PDB entry 7YZ9 | X-ray diffraction, 1.97 A resolution | chains A and B

# Chain A
Protein: Adenylate cyclase
Organism: Mycobacterium tuberculosis H37Rv
Notes: EC 4.6.1.1
UniProt: P9WQ35 (CYA1_MYCTU); residues 7-233 here correspond to UniProt positions 203-429 (UniProt number = residue number + 196)
Sequence (254 residues; numbered -20 to 233; the number before each row is that of its first residue; numbers below 1 keep their minus sign (Met-20 is residue -20)):
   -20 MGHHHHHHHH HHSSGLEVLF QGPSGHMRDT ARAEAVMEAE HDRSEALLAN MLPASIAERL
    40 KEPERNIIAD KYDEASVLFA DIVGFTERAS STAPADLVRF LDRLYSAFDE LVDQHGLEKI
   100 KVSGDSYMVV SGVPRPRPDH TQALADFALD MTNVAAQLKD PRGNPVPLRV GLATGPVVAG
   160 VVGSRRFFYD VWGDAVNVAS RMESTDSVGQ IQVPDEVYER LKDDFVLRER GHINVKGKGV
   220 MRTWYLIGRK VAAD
Unresolved in the structure: -20 to 45, 211-218, 233
Sequence notes: initiating methionine (-20); expression tag (-19 to 6)
Metal / ion sites: Mn2+ site 1: Asp60, Ile61 (together with ONM); Mn2+ site 2: Asp60, Asp104 (together with ONM)
Small-molecule neighbours: ONM (3'-O-(N-methylanthraniloyl)-guanosine-5'-triphosphate): Asp60, Ile61, Val62, Gly63, Phe64, Thr65, Ala68, Ser69, Asp104, Arg148
Swiss-Prot annotation at these positions:
  - binding site (Mg(2+)): Asp60, Asp104

# Chain B
Protein: nanobody NB4
Organism: Vicugna pacos
Notes: antibody fragment or engineered binder
Sequence (128 residues; row label = number of the first residue in the row):
     4 MAQWQLVESG GGLVQAGGSL RLSCTASGII LSINSMGWYR QTAGNEREWV AFSTAGGSTT
    64 YADSVKGRFT ISRDNAKNTV YLQMNSLKPE DTAVYYCNTP AGRVGGTWGQ GTPVTVSSHH
   124 HHHHEPEA
Unresolved in the structure: 4-5, 123-131
Disulfide bonds: Cys27-Cys100

# Interface between chain A and chain B
Residue-residue contacts (29):
  Ala86(A) - Val107(B)  hydrophobic
  Glu89(A) - Tyr42(B)
  Glu89(A) - Trp52(B)
  Glu89(A) - Arg106(B)  salt bridge
  Leu90(A) - Pro103(B)  hydrophobic
  Asp92(A) - Trp52(B)
  Asp92(A) - Thr63(B)
  Gln93(A) - Tyr42(B)  hydrogen bond
  Gln93(A) - Trp52(B)
  Gln93(A) - Phe55(B)
  Gln93(A) - Thr63(B)  hydrogen bond (backbone-side chain)
  His94(A) - Ser38(B)
  His94(A) - Phe55(B)
  His94(A) - Thr57(B)
  Arg116(A) - Ser61(B)  hydrogen bond
  Asp118(A) - Ser61(B)
  Asp125(A) - Gly59(B)
  Asp129(A) - Ser38(B)  hydrogen bond
  Asp129(A) - Pro103(B)
  Asn132(A) - Ala104(B)
  Val133(A) - Pro103(B)  hydrophobic
  Val133(A) - Val107(B)  hydrophobic
  Gln136(A) - Ala104(B)
  Gln136(A) - Gly108(B)
  Arg228(A) - Ile36(B)
  Arg228(A) - Ala58(B)
  Arg228(A) - Gly59(B)
  Val230(A) - Ser35(B)
  Val230(A) - Ile36(B)  hydrophobic
Other interface residues (no listed pair), chain A (18 interface residues in all): Gly95, Leu137, Lys229
Other interface residues (no listed pair), chain B (18 interface residues in all): Ile33, Gly105

# Overview
The chain A/chain B interface involves 18 residues from each chain; the contacts include 4 hydrogen bonds and
1 salt bridge. Among the polar pairs are Glu89(A)-Arg106(B), Gln93(A)-Tyr42(B) and Gln93(A)-Thr63(B). Chain A
binds compound ONM. From UniProt: Mg2+-binding residues Asp60(A) and Asp104(A) on chain A.
Here chain A is Adenylate cyclase (Mycobacterium tuberculosis H37Rv) and chain B is nanobody NB4 (Vicugna
pacos). Entry 7YZ9 (Structure of catalytic domain of Rv1625c bound to nanobody NB4) was determined by X-ray
diffraction (same publication as 7YZI and 7YZK).
